Entry 5WM7 (X-ray diffraction, 1.78 A resolution); this record covers chain A.

[Chain A]
Name: Salicylate-AMP ligase
Source organism: Streptomyces gandocaensis
UniProtKB: A0A140DJY3 (A0A140DJY3_9ACTN); residues 21-564 here correspond to UniProt positions 1-544 (UniProt number = residue number - 20)
Sequence (564 residues; each row starts with the number of its first residue):
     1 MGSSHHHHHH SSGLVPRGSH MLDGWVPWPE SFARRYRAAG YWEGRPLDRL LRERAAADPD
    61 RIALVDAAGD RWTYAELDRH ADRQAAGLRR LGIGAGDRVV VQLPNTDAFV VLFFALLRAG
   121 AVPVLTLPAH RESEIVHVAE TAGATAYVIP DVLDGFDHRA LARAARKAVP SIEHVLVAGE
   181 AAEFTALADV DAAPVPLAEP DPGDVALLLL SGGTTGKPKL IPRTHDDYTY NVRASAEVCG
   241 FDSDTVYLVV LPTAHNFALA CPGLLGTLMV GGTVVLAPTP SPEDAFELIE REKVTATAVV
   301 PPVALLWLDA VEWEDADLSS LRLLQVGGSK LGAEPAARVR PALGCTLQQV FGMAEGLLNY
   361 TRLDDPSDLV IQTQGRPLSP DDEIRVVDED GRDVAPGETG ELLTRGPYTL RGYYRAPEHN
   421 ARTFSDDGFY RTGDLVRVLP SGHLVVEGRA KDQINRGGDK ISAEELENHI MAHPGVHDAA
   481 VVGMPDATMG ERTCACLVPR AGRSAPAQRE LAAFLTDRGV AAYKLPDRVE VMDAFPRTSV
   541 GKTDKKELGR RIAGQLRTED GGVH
Disordered / not traced: 1-18, 554-564
Differences from the reference sequence: expression tag (1-20)
Small-molecule neighbours: adenosine monophosphate (AMP): His255, Val326, Gly327, Gly328, Ser329, Lys330, Val350, Phe351, Gly352, Met353, Ala354, Glu355, Gln374, Thr432, Asp434, Val446, Lys451, Asn455, Lys460
What the authors report for this chain:
  - specificity-determining residues: Asn256 (by similarity / conservation)
  - specificity-determining residues: Val350 (proposed by the authors, not directly observed)

[Overview]
Chain A binds adenosine monophosphate. The paper reports specificity determinants Asn256 and Val350.
Chain A is Salicylate-AMP ligase (Streptomyces gandocaensis); the structure, Crystal Structure of CahJ in
Complex with AMP, was determined by X-ray diffraction, deposited together with 5WM2, 5WM3, 5WM4, 5WM5 and
5WM6.
